PDB entry 2FGJ | X-ray diffraction, 2.60 A resolution | chain A

Chain A:
Name: Alpha-hemolysin translocation ATP-binding protein hlyB
From: Escherichia coli
Notes: fragment: amino acids 467-707
UniProt: P08716 (HLYBP_ECOLI); residues 467-707 here = UniProt positions 467-707
Sequence (247 residues; row label = number of the first residue in the row):
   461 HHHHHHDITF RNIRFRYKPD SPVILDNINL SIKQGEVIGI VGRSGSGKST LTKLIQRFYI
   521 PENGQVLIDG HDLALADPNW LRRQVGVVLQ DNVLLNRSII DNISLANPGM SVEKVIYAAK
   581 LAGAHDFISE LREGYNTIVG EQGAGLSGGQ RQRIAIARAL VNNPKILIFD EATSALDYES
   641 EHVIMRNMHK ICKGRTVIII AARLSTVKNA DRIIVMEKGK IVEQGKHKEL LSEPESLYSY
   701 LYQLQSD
Unresolved in the structure: 461-466
Differences from the reference sequence: expression tag (461-466); engineered mutation A662 (His in P08716)
Small-molecule neighbours: ATP (adenosine-5'-triphosphate): Y477, I484, R503, S504, G505, S506, G507, K508, S509, T510, K513, Y519
Swiss-Prot annotation at these positions:
  - binding site (ATP): G502 to S509
From the paper describing this entry:
  - interface residues: S504
  - conformationally variable residues (domain motion, side-chain flip): L549 to V553, R611, A617 to A619
  - mutagenesis - D551A, R611A: decreased catalytic activity
  - mutagenesis - R611K: unchanged catalytic activity
  - mutagenesis - D551A: abolished catalytic activity on ATP
  - mutagenesis - E631Q: decreased catalytic activity on ATP (citing earlier work)
  - catalytic residues: E631 (citing earlier work)

In short:
Chain A binds ATP. From UniProt: 8 ATP-binding residues. The paper reports the catalytic residue E631; D551A
and R611A reduce catalytic activity; 4 substitutions were tested in all.
Chain A is Alpha-hemolysin translocation ATP-binding protein hlyB (Escherichia coli); the structure, Crystal
structure of the ABC-cassette H662A mutant of HlyB with bound ATP, was determined by X-ray diffraction
together with 2FF7, 2FFA, 2FFB and 2FGK from the same study.
